8JBX - chains A and J of the 10 polymer chains in the assembly; structure by electron microscopy, 3.35 A resolution.

[Chain A]
Molecule: Histone H3.1
Organism: Homo sapiens
UniProt: P68431 (H31_HUMAN); residues 1-135 here correspond to UniProt positions 2-136 (UniProt number = residue number + 1)
Chain sequence (135 residues; row label = number of the first residue in the row):
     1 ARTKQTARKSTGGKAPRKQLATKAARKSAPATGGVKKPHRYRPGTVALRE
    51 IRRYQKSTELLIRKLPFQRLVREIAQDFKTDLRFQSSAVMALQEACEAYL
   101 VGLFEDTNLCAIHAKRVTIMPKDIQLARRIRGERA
Disordered / not traced: 1-37, 134-135
Swiss-Prot annotation at these positions:
  - modified residue: Arg2 (Asymmetric dimethylarginine), Thr3 (Phosphothreonine), Lys4 (Allysine), Gln5 (5-glutamyl dopamine), Thr6 (Phosphothreonine), Arg8 (Citrulline), Lys9 (N6,N6,N6-trimethyllysine), Ser10 (ADP-ribosylserine), Thr11 (Phosphothreonine), Lys14 (N6-(2-hydroxyisobutyryl)lysine), Arg17 (Asymmetric dimethylarginine), Lys18 (N6-(2-hydroxyisobutyryl)lysine), Lys23 (N6-(2-hydroxyisobutyryl)lysine), Arg26 (Citrulline), Lys27 (N6,N6,N6-trimethyllysine), Ser28 (ADP-ribosylserine), Lys36 (N6,N6,N6-trimethyllysine), Lys37 (N6-methyllysine), Tyr41 (Phosphotyrosine), Lys56 (N6,N6,N6-trimethyllysine) and 8 more in UniProt
  - lipidation: Lys18 (N6-decanoyllysine)

[Chain J]
Molecule: 147-nt DNA strand
Sequence (147 nucleotides; row label = number of the first residue in the row; numbers below 1 keep their minus sign (DA-73 is residue -73)):
   -73 ATCGGATGTATATATCTGACACGTGCCTGGAGACTAGGGAGTAATCCCCT
   -23 TGGCGGTTAAAACGCGGGGGACAGCGCGTACGTGCGTTTAAGCGGTGCTA
    27 GAGCTGTCTACGACCAATTGAGCGGCCTCGGCACCGGGATTCTCGAT
Disordered / not traced: -73, 73

[Chain A / chain J interface]
Contacting residue pairs (26):
  His39(A) with DT-67(J), sugar contact
  Arg40(A) with DG8(J), base contact; DT9(J), hydrogen bond to the base; DG10(J), hydrogen bond to the sugar
  Tyr41(A) with DT9(J), sugar contact; DG10(J), phosphate contact
  Pro43(A) with DG8(J), phosphate contact; DT9(J), phosphate contact
  Gly44(A) with DG8(J), hydrogen bond to the phosphate; DT9(J), hydrogen bond to the phosphate
  Thr45(A) with DT9(J), phosphate contact
  Val46(A) with DT9(J), hydrogen bond to the phosphate; DG10(J), phosphate contact
  Ala47(A) with DT9(J), hydrogen bond to the phosphate
  Arg49(A) with DG-66(J), phosphate contact; DT-65(J), phosphate contact
  Lys56(A) with DA-64(J), salt bridge to the phosphate
  Arg63(A) with DA17(J), phosphate contact; DG18(J), salt bridge to the phosphate
  Lys64(A) with DG18(J), hydrogen bond to the phosphate
  Leu65(A) with DA17(J), sugar contact; DG18(J), hydrogen bond to the phosphate
  Pro66(A) with DA17(J), phosphate contact
  Arg69(A) with DA17(J), salt bridge to the phosphate
  Arg83(A) with DA26(J), sugar contact; DG27(J), sugar contact
Also at the interface, not in a pair above, chain A (17 interface residues in all): Arg42

[In short]
Chain A and chain J form an interface of 17 and 11 residues respectively, with 8 hydrogen bonds and 3 salt
bridges. Polar contacts include Arg40(A)-DT9(J), Arg40(A)-DG10(J) and Gly44(A)-DG8(J).
Here chain A is Histone H3.1 (Homo sapiens) and chain J is a 147-nt DNA strand. Entry 8JBX (Human canonical
601 DNA nucleosome) was determined by electron microscopy together with 8JCC and 8JCD from the same study.
